Entry 8G5K (electron microscopy, 2.90 A resolution); this record covers chains A and B of the 5 polymer chains in the assembly.

== Chain A ==
Protein: DNA polymerase subunit gamma-1
From: Homo sapiens
Notes: EC 2.7.7.7
UniProtKB: P54098 (DPOG1_HUMAN); numbering as in UniProt (aligned over 1-1239)
Sequence (1239 residues; row label = number of the first residue in the row):
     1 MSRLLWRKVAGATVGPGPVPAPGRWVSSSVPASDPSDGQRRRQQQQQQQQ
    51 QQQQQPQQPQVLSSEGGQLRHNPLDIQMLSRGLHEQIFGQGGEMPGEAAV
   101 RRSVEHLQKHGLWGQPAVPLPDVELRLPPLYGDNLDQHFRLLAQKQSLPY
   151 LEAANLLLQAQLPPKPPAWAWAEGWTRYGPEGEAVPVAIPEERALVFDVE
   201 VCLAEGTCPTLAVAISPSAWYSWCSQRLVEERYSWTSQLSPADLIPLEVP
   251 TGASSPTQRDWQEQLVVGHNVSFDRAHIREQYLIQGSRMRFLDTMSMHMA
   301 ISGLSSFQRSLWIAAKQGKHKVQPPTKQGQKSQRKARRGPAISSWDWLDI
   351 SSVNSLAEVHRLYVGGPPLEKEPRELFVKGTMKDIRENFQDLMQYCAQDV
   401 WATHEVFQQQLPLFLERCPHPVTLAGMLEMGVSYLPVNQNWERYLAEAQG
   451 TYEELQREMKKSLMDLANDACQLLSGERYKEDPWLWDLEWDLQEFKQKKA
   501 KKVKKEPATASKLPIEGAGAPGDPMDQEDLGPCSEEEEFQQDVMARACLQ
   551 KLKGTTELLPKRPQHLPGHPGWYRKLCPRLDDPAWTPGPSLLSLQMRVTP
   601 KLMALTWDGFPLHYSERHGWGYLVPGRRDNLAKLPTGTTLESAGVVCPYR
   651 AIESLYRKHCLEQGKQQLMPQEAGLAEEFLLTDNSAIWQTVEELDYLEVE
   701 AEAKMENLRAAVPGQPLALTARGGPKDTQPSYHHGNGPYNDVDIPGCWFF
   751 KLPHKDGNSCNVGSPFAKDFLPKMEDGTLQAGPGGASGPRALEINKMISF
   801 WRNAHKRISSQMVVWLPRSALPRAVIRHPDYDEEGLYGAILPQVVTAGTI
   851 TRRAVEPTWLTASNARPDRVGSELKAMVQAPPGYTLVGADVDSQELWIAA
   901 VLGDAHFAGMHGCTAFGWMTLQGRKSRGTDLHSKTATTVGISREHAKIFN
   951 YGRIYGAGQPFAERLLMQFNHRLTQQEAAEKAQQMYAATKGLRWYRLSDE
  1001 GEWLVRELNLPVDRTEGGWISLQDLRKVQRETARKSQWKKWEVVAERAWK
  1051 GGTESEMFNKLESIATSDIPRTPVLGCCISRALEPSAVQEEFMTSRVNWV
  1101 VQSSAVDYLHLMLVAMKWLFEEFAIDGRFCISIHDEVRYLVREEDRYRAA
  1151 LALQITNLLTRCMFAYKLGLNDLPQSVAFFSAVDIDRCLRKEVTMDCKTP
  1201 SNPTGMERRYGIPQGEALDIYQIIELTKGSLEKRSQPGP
Not modelled in the structure: 1-77, 250-261, 317-339, 496-533, 627-738, 994-1053, 1228-1239
UniProt features mapped onto this chain:
  - region: Q43 to Q55 (Does not contribute to polymerase and exonuclease enzymatic activities), T858 to N864 (Trigger loop)
  - motif: V196 to E200 (Exo I), V267 to R275 (Exo II), Y395 to T403 (Exo III), V887 to L896 (Pol A), R943 to G958 (Pol B), H1134 to V1141 (Pol C)
  - active site: D198 (Exonuclease activity)
  - binding site (DNA): S306, S593, K806, T849, T1094, S1095
  - binding site (RNA): R579, H754, G763, K768, S863, R869
  - binding site (a 2'-deoxyribonucleoside 5'-triphosphate): D890, V891, S893, E895, R943, K947, Y951, D1135
  - binding site (Mg(2+)): D890, V891, D1135
  - site (Critical for replication fidelity and mismatch recognition): R853, Q1102
  - natural variant: R3 (R3P: In PEOB1 and SANDO), Q55 (Q55QQ; Q55QQQ), R227 (R227W: In PEOB1 and MTDPS4B), R232 (R232G: In MTDPS4A; R232H: In LS), L244 (L244P: In MTDPS4A), T251 (T251I: In PEOB1, MTDPS4A and MTDPS4B), G268 (G268A: In PEOB1), R275 (R275Q: Found in a patient with epileptic encephalopathy, developmental delay and moderate intellectual disability; uncertain significance), H277 (H277L: In PEOB1; uncertain significance), G303 (G303R: In MTDPS4A), L304 (L304R: In PEOB1 and SANDO; L304SANDO: In PEOB1), S305 (S305R: In MTDPS4A), 52 further natural variant entries in UniProt
  - mutagenesis: D198 (D198A: Abolishes exonuclease activity; when associated with A-200. Decreases polymerase exonucleolytic proofreading by 30-fold for the T:G mismatch and by 14-fold for the A:A mismatch ...), E200 (E200A: Abolishes exonuclease activity; when associated with A-198. Decreases polymerase exonucleolytic proofreading by 30-fold for the T:G mismatch and by 14-fold for the A:A mismatch ...), D274 (D274A: Unable to idle at the 5'-end of the nascent DNA strand. Continues DNA synthesis into double-stranded DNA past the 5'-end creating a flap structure that cannot be ligated), K498 (K498C: Decreases processive DNA synthesis), K499 (K499C: Decreases processive DNA synthesis), K501 (K501C: Decreases processive DNA synthesis), V543 to L558 (Markedly decreases the stimulation by POLG2, resulting in impaired processive DNA synthesis), L549 (L549N: Decreases processive DNA synthesis), L552 (L552N: Decreases processive DNA synthesis), K553 (K553N: Decreases processive DNA synthesis), R853 (R853A: Abolishes primer DNA extention in the presence of dNTPs. Impairs intrinsic polymerase processivity. Enhances exonuclease activity leading to primer DNA degradation), D890 (D890N: Abolishes DNA polymerase activity), 1 further mutagenesis entry in UniProt
Reported in the primary citation:
  - catalytic residues: D198, E200
  - binding site for Mismatched Primer DNA: R309, N803, R807
  - mutagenesis - R309A: decreased catalytic activity (exonuclease activity)
  - disease-associated variants - R807P: decreased catalytic activity (proofreading activity)

== Chain B ==
Protein: DNA polymerase subunit gamma-2, mitochondrial
From: Homo sapiens
Notes: EC 2.7.7.7
UniProtKB: Q9UHN1 (DPOG2_HUMAN); residue numbers follow UniProt; this construct covers 1-485
Sequence (485 residues; numbered 1 to 485; the number before each row is that of its first residue):
     1 MRSRVAVRACHKVCRCLLSGFGGRVDAGQPELLTERSSPKGGHVKSHAEL
    51 EGNGEHPEAPGSGEGSEALLEICQRRHFLSGSKQQLSRDSLLSGCHPGFG
   101 PLGVELRKNLAAEWWTSVVVFREQVFPVDALHHKPGPLLPGDSAFRLVSA
   151 ETLREILQDKELSKEQLVAFLENVLKTSGKLRENLLHGALEHYVNCLDLV
   201 NKRLPYGLAQIGVCFHPVFDTKQIRNGVKSIGEKTEASLVWFTPPRTSNQ
   251 WLDFWLRHRLQWWRKFAMSPSNFSSSDCQDEEGRKGNKLYYNFPWGKELI
   301 ETLWNLGDHELLHMYPGNVSKLHGRDGRKNVVPCVLSVNGDLDRGMLAYL
   351 YDSFQLTENSFTRKKNLHRKVLKLHPCLAPIKVALDVGRGPTLELRQVCQ
   401 GLFNELLENGISVWPGYLETMQSSLEQLYSKYDEMSILFTVLVTETTLEN
   451 GLIHLRSRDTTMKEMMHISKLKDFLIKYISSAKNV
Not modelled in the structure: 1-67, 134-178, 222-226
UniProt features mapped onto this chain:
  - modified residue: S38 (Phosphoserine)
  - natural variant: R182 (R182W: In MTDPS16), G416 (G416A: No functional deficit), D433 (D433Y: In MTDPS16B), G451 (G451E: In PEOA4)

== How chain A and chain B interact ==
Contacting residue pairs (53; chain A residue first):
  E454(A) - Q261(B)
  E454(A) - R264(B)
  E458(A) - P270(B)
  E458(A) - S271(B)
  K461(A) - A267(B)
  D465(A) - M268(B)
  N468(A) - D459(B)
  N468(A) - T460(B)
  D469(A) - K373(B)  salt bridge
  C471(A) - T460(B)
  C471(A) - T461(B)
  C471(A) - M462(B)
  Q472(A) - L367(B)
  Q472(A) - R369(B)  hydrogen bond
  Q472(A) - K373(B)
  Q472(A) - D459(B)
  Q472(A) - T461(B)
  L473(A) - L367(B)  hydrophobic
  L474(A) - M462(B)  hydrophobic
  R478(A) - L367(B)
  E481(A) - R363(B)  hydrogen bond (backbone-side chain)
  P483(A) - R363(B)
  E494(A) - M465(B)
  Q541(A) - Q397(B)
  D542(A) - Q397(B)
  D542(A) - G401(B)
  D542(A) - N404(B)
  L549(A) - T447(B)
  L549(A) - H467(B)  hydrogen bond (backbone-side chain)
  L549(A) - I468(B)  hydrophobic
  Q550(A) - E405(B)
  Q550(A) - H467(B)
  Q550(A) - S469(B)
  K553(A) - H467(B)
  T556(A) - N450(B)
  R562(A) - K470(B)
  L566(A) - E464(B)
  P567(A) - E464(B)
  G568(A) - M462(B)
  H569(A) - T460(B)
  Y573(A) - T460(B)
  L580(A) - K477(B)  hydrogen bond (backbone-side chain)
  D582(A) - K477(B)
  W585(A) - K477(B)
  P587(A) - Y478(B)  hydrophobic
  P587(A) - S481(B)
  G784(A) - E358(B)
  G784(A) - N359(B)
  G784(A) - K364(B)
  R790(A) - S271(B)
  S1201(A) - D253(B)  hydrogen bond
  T1204(A) - N249(B)
  G1205(A) - N249(B)
Also at the interface, not in a pair above, chain A (42 interface residues in all): R443, S475, D482, E538, R546, P570, A786
Also at the interface, not in a pair above, chain B (45 interface residues in all): S248, Q250, L252, S269, D277, K285, H375, V398, G451, K463, F474

== Overview ==
Chain A and chain B form an interface of 42 and 45 residues respectively; the contacts include 5 hydrogen
bonds and 1 salt bridge. Among the polar pairs are D469(A)-K373(B), Q472(A)-R369(B) and E481(A)-R363(B). From
the paper: catalytic residues D198(A) and E200(A); R309A of chain A reduces catalytic activity (exonuclease
activity).
Here chain A is DNA polymerase subunit gamma-1 and chain B is DNA polymerase subunit gamma-2, mitochondrial,
both from Homo sapiens. Entry 8G5K (Cryo-EM structure of the Wedge Alignment Complex (VIII) of Human
Mitochondrial DNA Polymerase Gamma) was determined by electron microscopy (same publication as 8G5I, 8G5J,
8G5L, 8G5N, 8G5O, 8G5P and 8T7E).
